Entry 7M2U (electron microscopy, 8.20 A resolution (very low resolution: no residue pairs are listed; an interface is given only as per-side residue counts)); this record covers chains 0 and 6 of the 11 polymer chains in the assembly.

Chain 0:
Protein: DNA repair helicase RAD3
Source organism: Saccharomyces cerevisiae (strain ATCC 204508 / S288c)
Notes: EC 3.6.4.12
UniProt: P06839 (RAD3_YEAST); residue numbers follow UniProt; this construct covers 1-778
Amino-acid sequence (778 residues; row label = number of the first residue in the row):
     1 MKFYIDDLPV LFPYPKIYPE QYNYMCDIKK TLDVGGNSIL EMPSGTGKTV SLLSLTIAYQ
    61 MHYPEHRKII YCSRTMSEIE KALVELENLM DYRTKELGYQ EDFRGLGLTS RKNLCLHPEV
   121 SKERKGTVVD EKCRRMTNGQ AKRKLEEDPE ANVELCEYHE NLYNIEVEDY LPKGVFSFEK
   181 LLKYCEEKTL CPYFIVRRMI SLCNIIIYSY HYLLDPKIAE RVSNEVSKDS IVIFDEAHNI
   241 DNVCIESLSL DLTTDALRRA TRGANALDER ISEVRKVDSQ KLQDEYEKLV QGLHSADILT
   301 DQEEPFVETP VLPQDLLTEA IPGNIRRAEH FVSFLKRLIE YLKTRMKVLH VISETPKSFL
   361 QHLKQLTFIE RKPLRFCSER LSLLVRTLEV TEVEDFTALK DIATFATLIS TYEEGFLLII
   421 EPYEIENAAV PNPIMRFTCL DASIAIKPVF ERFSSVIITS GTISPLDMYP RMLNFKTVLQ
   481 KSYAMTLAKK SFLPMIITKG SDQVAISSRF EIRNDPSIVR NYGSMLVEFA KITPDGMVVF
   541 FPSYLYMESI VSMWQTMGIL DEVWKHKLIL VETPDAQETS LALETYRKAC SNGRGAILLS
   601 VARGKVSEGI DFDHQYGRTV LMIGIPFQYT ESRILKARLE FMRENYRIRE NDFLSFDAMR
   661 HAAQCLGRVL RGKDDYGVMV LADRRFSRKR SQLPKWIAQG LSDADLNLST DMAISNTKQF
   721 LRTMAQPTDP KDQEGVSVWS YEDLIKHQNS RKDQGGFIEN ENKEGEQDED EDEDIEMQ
Disordered / not traced: 755-778
Bound ions: 4Fe-4S cluster Fe: C115, C133, C156
Ligand contacts: 4Fe-4S cluster (SF4): C115, L116, H117, V120, C133, T137, C156, Y158, C191, Y193, F194
UniProt features mapped onto this chain:
  - motif: D235 to H238 (DEAH box)
  - binding site (ATP): M42 to T49
  - binding site ([4Fe-4S] cluster): C115, C133, C156, C191
  - mutagenesis: K48 (K48R/A: Loss of ATPase and DNA helicase activities but not ssDNA-binding or ATP-binding, impaired removal of pyrimidine dimers. Loss of RNA:DNA helicase. Extremely UV-sensitive), R111 (R111H: Intermediate level of UV-sensitivity), C115 (C115S: Extremely UV-sensitive), E236 (E236K: In rad3-1; abnormal sensitivity to UV irradiation, defective excision of damaged DNA bases ...), G461 (G461R: In rad3-2; abnormal sensitivity to UV irradiation, defective excision of damaged DNA bases)

Chain 6:
Protein: General transcription and DNA repair factor IIH subunit SSL1
Source organism: Saccharomyces cerevisiae (strain ATCC 204508 / S288c)
UniProt: Q04673 (SSL1_YEAST); residues 1-461 here = UniProt positions 1-461
Amino-acid sequence (461 residues; row label = number of the first residue in the row):
     1 MAPVVISESE EDEDRVAITR RTKRQVHFDG EGDDRVDQQQ QQHSSSHRDR DKHVQRKKKK
    61 RLSNRNLQGS NGGYAWEDEI KRSWDLVKVD DEGDMASLVA SIVEARKKRT AKKNITPYQR
   121 GIIRSLILTL DCSEAMLEKD LRPNRHAMII QYAIDFVHEF FDQNPISQMG IIIMRNGLAQ
   181 LVSQVSGNPQ DHIDALKSIR KQEPKGNPSL QNALEMARGL LLPVPAHCTR EVLIVFGSLS
   241 TTDPGDIHQT IDSLVSEKIR VKVLGLSAQV AICKELCKAT NYGDESFYKI LLDETHLKEL
   301 FNEAVTPLPV NKINKGFTLV KMGFPTRIFE DTPTFCSCHS KLVYGGYFCP NCHSKVCSLP
   361 TVCPCCDLML ILSTHLARSY HHLMPLKTFA EVPTTEKFRS EDCFSCQSRF PILKNHKNGK
   421 LLTSSRYRCE DCKQEFCVDC DVFIHEILHN CPGCESKPVI T
Disordered / not traced: 1-106, 458-461
Bound ions: Zn2+ site 1: C336, C338, H339, C357; Zn2+ site 2: C349, C352, C363, C366; Zn2+ site 3: C403, C406, C437, C440; Zn2+ site 4: C429, C432, C451, C454
UniProt features mapped onto this chain:
  - zinc finger: C349 to C366 (C4-type)

Chain 0 / chain 6 interface:
At this resolution (8 A) residue pairs are not listed: 5 residues of chain 0 and 7 of chain 6 lie at the interface.

In short:
5 residues of chain 0 and 7 residues of chain 6 are in contact. Bound to chain 0: 4Fe-4S cluster. From
UniProt: 8 ATP-binding residues, 4 [4Fe-4S] cluster-binding residues and 5 mutagenesis sites on chain 0.
Chain 0 is DNA repair helicase RAD3 and chain 6 is General transcription and DNA repair factor IIH subunit
SSL1, both from Saccharomyces cerevisiae (strain ATCC 204508 / S288c); the structure, Nucleotide Excision
Repair complex TFIIH Rad4-33, was determined by electron microscopy, deposited together with 7K01 and 7K04.
